Entry 8XP1 (electron microscopy, 4.40 A resolution (low resolution: residue-level contacts below are approximate; hydrogen-bond / salt-bridge calls are withheld)); this record covers chains S and i of the 21 polymer chains in the assembly.

[Chain S]
Protein: Flagellar motor switch protein FliM
Source organism: Salmonella enterica subsp. enterica serovar Typhimurium str. LT2
Reference sequence: P26418 (FLIM_SALTY); residue numbers follow UniProt; this construct covers 1-334
Chain sequence (334 residues; each row starts with the number of its first residue):
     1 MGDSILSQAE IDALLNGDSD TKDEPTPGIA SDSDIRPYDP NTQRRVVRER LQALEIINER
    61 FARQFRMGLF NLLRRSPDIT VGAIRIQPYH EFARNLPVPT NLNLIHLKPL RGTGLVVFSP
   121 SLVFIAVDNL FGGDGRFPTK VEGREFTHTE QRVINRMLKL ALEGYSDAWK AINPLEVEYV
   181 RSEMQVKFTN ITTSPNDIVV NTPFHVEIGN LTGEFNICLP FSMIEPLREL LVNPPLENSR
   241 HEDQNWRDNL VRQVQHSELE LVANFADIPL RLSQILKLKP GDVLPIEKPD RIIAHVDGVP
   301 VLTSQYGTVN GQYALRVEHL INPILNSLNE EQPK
Disordered / not traced: 1-4, 17-33, 323-334
UniProt features mapped onto this chain:
  - mutagenesis: Asn155 (N155E: Altered motor bias with clockwise rotation, partially suppresses a yhjH disruption), Leu160 (L160D: Altered motor bias with clockwise rotation, partially suppresses a yhjH disruption)

[Chain i]
Protein: Chemotaxis protein CheY
Source organism: Salmonella enterica subsp. enterica serovar Typhimurium str. LT2
Reference sequence: P0A2D5 (CHEY_SALTY); residue numbers follow UniProt; this construct covers 1-129
Chain sequence (129 residues; row label = number of the first residue in the row):
     1 MADKELKFLV VDKFSTMRRI VRNLLKELGF NNVEEAEDGV DALNKLQAGG FGFIISDWNM
    61 PNMDGLELLK TIRADSAMSA LPVLMVTAEA KKENIIAAAQ AGASGWVVKP FTAATLEEKL
   121 NKIFEKLGM
Construct notes: engineered mutation Lys13 (Asp in P0A2D5), Trp106 (Tyr in P0A2D5)
UniProt features mapped onto this chain:
  - binding site (Mg(2+)): Asp12, Asp57, Asn59
  - modified residue: Asp57 (4-aspartylphosphate), Lys92 (N6-acetyllysine), Lys109 (N6-acetyllysine)
  - mutagenesis: Phe14 (F14A: Diminished rate of phosphorylation), Asp57 (D57N: Abolishes function and phosphorylation), Asn59 (N59A: Diminished rate of phosphorylation), Lys109 (K109R: Abolishes function, decreased autophosphatase activity)
From the paper describing this entry:
  - mutagenesis - D13K/Y106W: increased binding to the C ring (citing earlier work)

[Interface between chain S and chain i]
Residue-residue contacts (5):
  Asp78(S) with Asn23(i)
  Glu207(S) with Arg22(i); Lys26(i)
  Asn210(S) with Arg18(i); Glu35(i)
Other interface residues (no listed pair), chain S (6 interface residues in all): Ser76, Gly209, Thr212
Other interface residues (no listed pair), chain i (6 interface residues in all): Arg19

[Summary]
The chain S/chain i interface involves 6 residues from each chain. From UniProt: 2 mutagenesis sites on chain
S; 3 Mg2+-binding residues and 4 mutagenesis sites on chain i. From the paper: D13K/Y106W of chain i increase
binding to the C ring.
Chain S is Flagellar motor switch protein FliM and chain i is Chemotaxis protein CheY, both from Salmonella
enterica subsp. enterica serovar Typhimurium str. LT2; the structure, Cryo-EM structure of the protomers of
the C ring in the CW state, was determined by electron microscopy, deposited together with 8WHT, 8WIW, 8WK3,
8WK4, 8WKI, 8WKK and 11 further entries.
